PDB entry 4I4T | X-ray diffraction, 1.80 A resolution | chains D and E of the 6 polymer chains in the assembly

[Chain D]
Name: Tubulin beta-2B chain
Source organism: Bos taurus
UniProtKB: Q6B856 (TBB2B_BOVIN); the author numbering skips numbers that UniProt does not, so the offset changes along the chain: 1-42 = UniProt 1-42; 45-360 = UniProt 43-358; 369-455 = UniProt 359-445
Amino-acid sequence (445 residues; each row starts with the number of its first residue; note: 10 numbers in that range are skipped by the numbering (no residue carries them; nothing is unmodelled there)):
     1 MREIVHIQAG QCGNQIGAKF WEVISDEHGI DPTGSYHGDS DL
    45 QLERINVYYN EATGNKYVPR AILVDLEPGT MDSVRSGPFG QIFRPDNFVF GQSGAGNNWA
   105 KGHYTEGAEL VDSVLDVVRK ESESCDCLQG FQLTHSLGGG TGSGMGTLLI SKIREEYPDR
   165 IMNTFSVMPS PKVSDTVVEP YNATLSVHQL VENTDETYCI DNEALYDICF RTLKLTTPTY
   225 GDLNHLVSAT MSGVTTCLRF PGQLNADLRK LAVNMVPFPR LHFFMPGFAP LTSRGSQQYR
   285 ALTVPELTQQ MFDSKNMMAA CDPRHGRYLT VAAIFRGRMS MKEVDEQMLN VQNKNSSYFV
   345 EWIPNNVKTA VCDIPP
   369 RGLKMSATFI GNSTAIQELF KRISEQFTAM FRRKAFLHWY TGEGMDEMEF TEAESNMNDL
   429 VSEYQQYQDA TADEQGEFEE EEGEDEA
Not modelled in the structure: 442-455
Curated features (UniProtKB/Swiss-Prot):
  - motif: Met1 to Ile4 (MREI motif)
  - binding site (GTP): Gln11, Glu71, Ser140, Gly144, Thr145, Gly146, Asn206, Asn228
  - binding site (Mg(2+)): Glu71
  - modified residue: Ser40 (Phosphoserine), Thr57 (Phosphothreonine), Lys60 (N6-acetyllysine), Ser174 (Phosphoserine), Thr287 (Phosphothreonine), Thr292 (Phosphothreonine), Arg320 (Omega-N-methylarginine), Glu448 (5-glutamyl polyglutamate)
  - cross-link (Glycyl lysine isopeptide (Lys-Gly)): Lys60 (interchain with G-Cter in ubiquitin), Lys326 (interchain with G-Cter in ubiquitin)
Glycans and other covalent adducts: (-)-ZAMPANOLIDE (Bound form) (ZPN) linked to His229
Ion coordination: Mg2+: Gln11 (together with GDP)
Ligand contacts:
  - GDP (guanosine-5'-diphosphate): Gly10, Gln11, Cys12, Gln15, Ile16, Asn101, Ser140, Gly142, Gly143, Gly144, Thr145, Gly146, Val171, Pro173, Val177, Asp179, Glu183, Asn206, Leu209, Tyr224, Leu227, Asn228
  - (-)-ZAMPANOLIDE (Bound form) (ZPN; (2Z,4E)-N-[(S)-[(1S,2E,5S,8E,10Z,17S)-3,11-dimethyl-19-methylidene-7,13-dioxo-6,21-dioxabicyclo[15.3.1]henicosa-2,8,10-trien-5-yl](hydroxy)methyl]hexa-2,4-dienamide): Val23, Leu217, Leu230, Ala233, Phe272, Pro274, Leu275, Thr276, Arg278, Gln281, Arg284, Ala285, Leu286, Glu290, Gln294, Pro360, Arg369, Leu371
What the authors report for this chain:
  - binding site for (-)-ZAMPANOLIDE (Bound form): Thr276

[Chain E]
Name: Stathmin-4
Source organism: Rattus norvegicus
UniProtKB: P63043 (STMN4_RAT); residues 3-145 here correspond to UniProt positions 47-189 (UniProt number = residue number + 44)
Amino-acid sequence (143 residues; row label = number of the first residue in the row):
     3 MADMEVIELN KCTSGQSFEV ILKPPSFDGV PEFNASLPRR RDPSLEEIQK KLEAAEERRK
    63 YQEAELLKHL AEKREHEREV IQKAIEENNN FIKMAKEKLA QKMESNKENR EAHLAAMLER
   123 LQEKDKHAEE VRKNKELKEE ASR
Not modelled in the structure: 3-5, 29-43, 144-145
Construct notes: cloning artifact (3-4)
Curated features (UniProtKB/Swiss-Prot):
  - modified residue: Ser46 (Phosphoserine)

[How chain D and chain E interact]
Contacting residue pairs (26):
  Tyr108(D) - His129(E)  hydrogen bond
  Tyr108(D) - Ala130(E)  hydrophobic
  Tyr108(D) - Val133(E)  hydrophobic
  Tyr108(D) - Arg134(E)  hydrogen bond (backbone-side chain)
  Thr109(D) - Lys137(E)
  Ala112(D) - Arg134(E)
  Ser155(D) - Leu123(E)
  Ser155(D) - Lys126(E)
  Arg158(D) - Leu123(E)
  Glu159(D) - Leu120(E)
  Glu159(D) - Leu123(E)
  Glu159(D) - Gln124(E)
  Glu159(D) - Asp127(E)
  Pro162(D) - Met119(E)
  Gln193(D) - Lys126(E)  hydrogen bond
  Asn197(D) - Leu123(E)
  Asn197(D) - Lys126(E)
  Thr409(D) - Lys140(E)
  Gly410(D) - Lys137(E)
  Glu411(D) - Val133(E)
  Glu411(D) - Lys137(E)  salt bridge
  Gly412(D) - Val133(E)
  Gly412(D) - Asn136(E)  hydrogen bond (backbone-side chain)
  Gly412(D) - Lys137(E)
  Met413(D) - Val133(E)
  Glu417(D) - His129(E)  salt bridge
Other interface residues (no listed pair), chain D (17 interface residues in all): Lys156, Asp163
Other interface residues (no listed pair), chain E (15 interface residues in all): Arg112, Leu116

[Overview]
The interface between chain D and chain E involves 17 residues on one side and 15 on the other; the contacts
include 4 hydrogen bonds and 2 salt bridges. Polar contacts include Glu411(D)-Lys137(E), Glu417(D)-His129(E)
and Tyr108(D)-His129(E). Bound to chain D: GDP. The paper reports a binding site for (-)-ZAMPANOLIDE (Bound
form) at Thr276(D).
Here chain D is Tubulin beta-2B chain (Bos taurus) and chain E is Stathmin-4 (Rattus norvegicus). Entry 4I4T
(Crystal structure of tubulin-RB3-TTL-Zampanolide complex) was determined by X-ray diffraction (same
publication as 4I50 and 4I55).
